PDB entry 6AHR | electron microscopy, 3.92 A resolution | chains C and K of the 12 polymer chains in the assembly

[Chain C]
Name: Ribonuclease P protein subunit p38
Source organism: Homo sapiens
Notes: EC 3.1.26.5
UniProt: P78345 (RPP38_HUMAN); residues 1-283 here = UniProt positions 1-283
Chain sequence (283 residues; row label = number of the first residue in the row):
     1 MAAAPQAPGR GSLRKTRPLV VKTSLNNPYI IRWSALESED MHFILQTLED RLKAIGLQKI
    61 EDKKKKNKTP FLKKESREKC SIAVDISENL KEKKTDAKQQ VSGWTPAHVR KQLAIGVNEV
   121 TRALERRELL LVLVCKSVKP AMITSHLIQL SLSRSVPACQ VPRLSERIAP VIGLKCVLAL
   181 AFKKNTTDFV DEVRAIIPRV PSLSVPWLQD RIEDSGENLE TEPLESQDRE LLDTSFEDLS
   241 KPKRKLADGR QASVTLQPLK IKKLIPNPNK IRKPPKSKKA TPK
Unresolved in the structure: 1-18, 68-105, 239-283
Swiss-Prot annotation at these positions:
  - modified residue: Ala-2 (N-acetylalanine), Ser-12 (Phosphoserine), Ser-226 (Phosphoserine), Ser-235 (Phosphoserine)

[Chain K]
Name: Ribonuclease P protein subunit p21
Source organism: Homo sapiens
Notes: EC 3.1.26.5
UniProt: Q9H633 (RPP21_HUMAN); residue numbers follow UniProt; this construct covers 1-154
Chain sequence (154 residues; each row starts with the number of its first residue):
     1 MAGPVKDREA FQRLNFLYQA AHCVLAQDPE NQALARFYCY TERTIAKRLV LRRDPSVKRT
    61 LCRGCSSLLV PGLTCTQRQR RCRGQRWTVQ TCLTCQRSQR FLNDPGHLLW GDRPEAQLGS
   121 QADSKPLQPL PNTAHSISDR LPEEKMQTQG SSNQ
Unresolved in the structure: 1-3, 125-154
Bound ions: Zn2+: Cys-62, Cys-92
Swiss-Prot annotation at these positions:
  - binding site (Zn(2+)): Cys-62, Cys-65, Cys-92, Cys-95
  - modified residue: Ala-2 (N-acetylalanine)

[How chain C and chain K interact]
Contacting residue pairs - 53 pairs, chain C then chain K:
  Lys-22(C) / Arg-52(K)
  Thr-23(C) / Asp-7(K)
  Thr-23(C) / Phe-11(K)
  Ser-24(C) / Arg-52(K)  hydrogen bond (side chain-backbone)
  Leu-25(C) / Phe-11(K)  hydrophobic
  Leu-25(C) / Leu-14(K)  hydrophobic
  Leu-25(C) / Arg-52(K)  hydrogen bond (backbone-backbone)
  Leu-25(C) / Asp-54(K)
  Asn-26(C) / Asp-54(K)
  Asn-27(C) / Asn-15(K)
  Asn-27(C) / Asp-54(K)  hydrogen bond (backbone-side chain)
  Asn-27(C) / Val-57(K)
  Tyr-29(C) / Asn-15(K)
  Val-117(C) / Gln-79(K)
  Asn-118(C) / Arg-78(K)
  Asn-118(C) / Gln-79(K)
  Thr-121(C) / Gln-77(K)
  Thr-121(C) / Arg-78(K)
  Arg-122(C) / Arg-78(K)
  Glu-125(C) / Cys-75(K)
  Val-138(C) / Pro-105(K)  hydrophobic
  Val-138(C) / Leu-108(K)  hydrophobic
  Pro-140(C) / Asn-103(K)
  Ile-143(C) / Arg-59(K)
  Thr-144(C) / Gln-79(K)  hydrogen bond
  Thr-144(C) / Asn-103(K)  hydrogen bond
  Leu-147(C) / Gly-72(K)
  Leu-147(C) / Gln-77(K)
  Leu-150(C) / Leu-69(K)  hydrophobic
  Leu-150(C) / Gly-72(K)
  Leu-150(C) / Leu-73(K)  hydrophobic
  Trp-207(C) / Tyr-18(K)
  Trp-207(C) / His-22(K)
  Leu-208(C) / Ala-26(K)  hydrophobic
  Leu-208(C) / Leu-69(K)  hydrophobic
  Gln-209(C) / Cys-23(K)
  Ser-215(C) / Gln-19(K)
  Gly-216(C) / Gln-19(K)
  Glu-217(C) / Gln-19(K)
  Asn-218(C) / Asn-15(K)
  Leu-219(C) / Gln-12(K)
  Leu-219(C) / Asn-15(K)
  Thr-221(C) / Phe-11(K)
  Glu-222(C) / Ala-122(K)
  Pro-223(C) / Asp-123(K)
  Leu-224(C) / Arg-52(K)
  Leu-224(C) / Leu-118(K)  hydrophobic
  Asp-228(C) / Gln-121(K)
  Arg-229(C) / Pro-114(K)
  Arg-229(C) / Gln-117(K)
  Arg-229(C) / Leu-118(K)
  Leu-232(C) / Gln-117(K)
  Leu-232(C) / Gln-121(K)
Other interface residues (no listed pair), chain C (35 interface residues in all): Glu-225, Asp-233
Other interface residues (no listed pair), chain K (35 interface residues in all): Arg-8, Arg-53, Pro-71, Thr-76, Arg-113

[Overview]
Chain C and chain K each contribute 35 residues to their interface, with 5 hydrogen bonds. Among the polar
pairs are Ser-24(C)/Arg-52(K), Asn-27(C)/Asp-54(K) and Thr-144(C)/Gln-79(K). Cys-62(K) and Cys-92(K)
coordinate Zn2+. From UniProt: 4 Zn2+-binding residues on chain K.
Chain C is Ribonuclease P protein subunit p38 and chain K is Ribonuclease P protein subunit p21, both from
Homo sapiens; the structure, Cryo-EM structure of human Ribonuclease P, was determined by electron microscopy
(same publication as 6AHU and 6AHV).
